Entry 7T21 (electron microscopy, 5.40 A resolution (low resolution: residue-level contacts below are approximate; hydrogen-bond / salt-bridge calls are withheld)); this record covers chains E and M of the 7 polymer chains in the assembly.

# Chain E
Protein: Replicative DNA helicase
Organism: Escherichia coli K-12
Notes: EC 3.6.4.12
Reference sequence: P0ACB0 (DNAB_ECOLI); residue numbers follow UniProt; this construct covers 1-471
Amino-acid sequence (471 residues; row label = number of the first residue in the row):
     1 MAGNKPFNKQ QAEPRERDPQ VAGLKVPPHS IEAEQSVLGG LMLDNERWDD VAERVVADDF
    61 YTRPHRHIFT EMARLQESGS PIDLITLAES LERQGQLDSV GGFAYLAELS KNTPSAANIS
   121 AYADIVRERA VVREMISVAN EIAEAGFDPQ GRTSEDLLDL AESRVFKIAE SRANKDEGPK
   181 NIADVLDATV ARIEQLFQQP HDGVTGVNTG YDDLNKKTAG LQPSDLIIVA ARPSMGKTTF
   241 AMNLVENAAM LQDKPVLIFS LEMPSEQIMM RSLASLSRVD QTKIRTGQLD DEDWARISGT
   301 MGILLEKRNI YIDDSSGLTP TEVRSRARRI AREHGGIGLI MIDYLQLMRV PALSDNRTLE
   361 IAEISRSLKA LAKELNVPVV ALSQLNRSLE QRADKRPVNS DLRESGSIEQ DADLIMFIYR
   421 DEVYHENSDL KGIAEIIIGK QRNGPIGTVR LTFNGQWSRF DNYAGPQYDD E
Not modelled in the structure: 1-23
Curated features (UniProtKB/Swiss-Prot):
  - binding site (ATP): Ser234, Lys237, Thr238, Arg442
Metal / ion sites: Mg2+: Thr238 (together with ADP)
Small-molecule neighbours:
  - ADP (adenosine-5'-diphosphate), molecule 1: Arg232, Pro233, Ser234, Met235, Gly236, Lys237, Thr238, Thr239, Glu262, Arg271, Asp280, Gln281, Thr282, Phe453, Gly455, Gln456, Ser458
  - ADP, molecule 2: Lys440, Gln441, Arg442, Asn443, Gly444, Pro445, Ile446
  - tetrafluoroaluminate (ALF), molecule 1: Pro233, Ser234, Lys237, Thr238, Glu262, Met263, Asp343, Tyr344, Gln384
  - tetrafluoroaluminate (ALF), molecule 2: Glu409, Gln410, Lys440, Arg442

# Chain M
Molecule: 20-nt DNA strand
Sequence (20 nucleotides; each row starts with the number of its first residue):
     1 TTTTTTTTTT TTTTTTTTTT
Not modelled in the structure: 14-20

# Interface between chain E and chain M
Pairs across the interface (9):
  Thr358(E) - DT3(M)
  Thr358(E) - DT4(M)
  Asn386(E) - DT5(M)
  Arg387(E) - DT6(M)
  Leu402(E) - DT5(M)
  Arg403(E) - DT5(M)
  Glu404(E) - DT4(M)
  Glu404(E) - DT5(M)
  Gly406(E) - DT4(M)

# In short
7 residues of chain E face 4 of chain M across their interface. Chain E binds ADP and tetrafluoroaluminate.
Curated annotation (UniProt) lists 4 ATP-binding residues on chain E.
Here chain E is Replicative DNA helicase (Escherichia coli K-12) and chain M is a 20-nt DNA strand. Entry 7T21
(E. coli DnaB bound to ssDNA and ADP-AlF4) was determined by electron microscopy.
